Entry 7P8N (electron microscopy, 2.80 A resolution); this record covers chains a and c of the 6 polymer chains in the assembly.

[Chain a]
Molecule: Fe-hydrogenase, subunit alpha
Source organism: Thermotoga maritima (strain ATCC 43589 / DSM 3109 / JCM 10099 / NBRC 100826 / MSB8)
Notes: EC 1.12.1.4
UniProtKB: G4FFG1 (G4FFG1_THEMA); numbering as in UniProt (aligned over 1-645)
Amino-acid sequence (645 residues; numbered 1 to 645; the number before each row is that of its first residue):
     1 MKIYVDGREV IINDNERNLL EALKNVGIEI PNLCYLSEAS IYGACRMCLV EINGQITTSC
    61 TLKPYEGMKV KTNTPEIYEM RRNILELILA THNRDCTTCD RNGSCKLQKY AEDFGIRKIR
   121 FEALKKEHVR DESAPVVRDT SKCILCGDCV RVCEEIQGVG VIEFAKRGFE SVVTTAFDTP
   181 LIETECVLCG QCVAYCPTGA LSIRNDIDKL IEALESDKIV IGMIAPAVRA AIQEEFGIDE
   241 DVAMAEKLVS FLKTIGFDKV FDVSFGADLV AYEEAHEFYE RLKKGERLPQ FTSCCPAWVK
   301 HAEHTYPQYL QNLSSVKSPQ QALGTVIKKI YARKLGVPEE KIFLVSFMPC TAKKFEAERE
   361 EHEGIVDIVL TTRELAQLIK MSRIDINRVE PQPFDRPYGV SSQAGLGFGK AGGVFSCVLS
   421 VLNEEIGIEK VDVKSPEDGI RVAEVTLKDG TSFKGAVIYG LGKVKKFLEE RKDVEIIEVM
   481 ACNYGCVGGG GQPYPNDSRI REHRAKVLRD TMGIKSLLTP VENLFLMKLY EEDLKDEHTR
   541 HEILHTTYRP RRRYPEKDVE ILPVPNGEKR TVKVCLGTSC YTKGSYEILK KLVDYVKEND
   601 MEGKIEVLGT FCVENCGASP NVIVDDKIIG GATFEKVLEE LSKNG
Unresolved in the structure: 643-645
Bound ions: 2Fe-2S cluster Fe site 1: Cys34, Cys45, Cys48, Cys60; 4Fe-4S cluster Fe site 1: His92, Cys96, Cys99, Cys105; 4Fe-4S cluster Fe site 2: Cys143, Cys146, Cys149, Cys196; 4Fe-4S cluster Fe site 3: Cys153, Cys186, Cys189, Cys192; 4Fe-4S cluster Fe site 4: Cys295, Cys350, Cys482, Cys486; 2Fe-2S cluster Fe site 2: Cys575, Cys580, Cys612, Cys616
Small-molecule neighbours:
  - 2Fe-2S cluster (FES), molecule 1: Leu20, Asn32, Cys34, Tyr42, Gly43, Ala44, Cys45, Arg46, Met47, Cys48, Thr58, Cys60
  - 2Fe-2S cluster (FES), molecule 2: Cys575, Gly577, Thr578, Ser579, Cys580, Cys612, Val613, Glu614, Asn615, Cys616, Asn621
  - 4Fe-4S cluster (SF4), molecule 1: His92, Asn93, Arg94, Asp95, Cys96, Cys99, Arg101, Asn102, Cys105, Leu107, Gln108, Lys142, Thr198, Gly199
  - 4Fe-4S cluster (SF4), molecule 2: Val136, Cys153, Gln157, Val159, Val161, Ile162, Leu181, Cys186, Val187, Leu188, Cys189, Gly190, Gln191, Cys192
  - 4Fe-4S cluster (SF4), molecule 3: Cys143, Ile144, Leu145, Cys146, Gly147, Asp148, Cys149, Val173, Cys196, Pro197, Thr198, Ala200, Leu201
  - 4Fe-4S cluster (SF4), molecule 4: Cys189, Cys294, Cys295, Pro296, Ala297, Pro349, Cys350, Ala352, Lys353, Met480, Ala481, Cys482, Gly485, Cys486, Gly489

[Chain c]
Molecule: Fe-hydrogenase, subunit gamma
Source organism: Thermotoga maritima (strain ATCC 43589 / DSM 3109 / JCM 10099 / NBRC 100826 / MSB8)
Notes: EC 1.12.1.4
UniProtKB: Q9S5X7 (Q9S5X7_THEMA); residues -1 to 161 here correspond to UniProt positions 2-164 (UniProt number = residue number + 3)
Amino-acid sequence (189 residues; each row starts with the number of its first residue; numbers below 1 keep their minus sign (Met-27 is residue -27)):
   -27 MASWSHPQFE KSGGGGGENL YFQGAVLALE RHFEKVEEIL KKYGYKRENL IKILLEIQEI
    33 YRYLPEDVIN YVSTAMGIPP AKIYGVATFY AQFSLKPKGK YTIMVCDGTA CHMAGSPEVL
    93 KAIEEETGLT PGNVTEDLMF SLDQVGCLGA CALAPVMVIN GEVYGNLTAD KVKEILRKIK
   153 EKERESANV
Unresolved in the structure: -27 to 3, 160-161
Construct notes: initiating methionine (-27); linker (-26 to -25, -16 to -11); expression tag (-24 to -17, -10 to -2)
Bound ions: 2Fe-2S cluster Fe: Cys78, Cys83, Cys119, Cys123
Small-molecule neighbours: 2Fe-2S cluster (FES): Cys78, Gly80, Thr81, Ala82, Cys83, Cys119, Leu120, Gly121, Ala122, Cys123, Val128

[How chain a and chain c interact]
Contacting residue pairs (61):
  Glu154(a) - Lys54(c)  salt bridge
  Gly160(a) - Pro51(c)
  Gly160(a) - Ala53(c)
  Val161(a) - Ala53(c)
  Glu163(a) - Ala53(c)
  Glu163(a) - Lys54(c)  salt bridge
  Phe164(a) - Gly57(c)
  Ala165(a) - Tyr56(c)  hydrophobic
  Ala165(a) - Thr60(c)
  Lys166(a) - Tyr56(c)  hydrogen bond
  Lys166(a) - Thr60(c)  hydrogen bond (backbone-side chain)
  Lys166(a) - Phe61(c)
  Arg167(a) - Phe61(c)  hydrogen bond (side chain-backbone)
  Ala176(a) - Pro52(c)
  Ala176(a) - Ala53(c)
  Ala176(a) - Tyr56(c)  hydrophobic
  Phe177(a) - Glu38(c)
  Phe177(a) - Ile41(c)  hydrophobic
  Phe177(a) - Tyr56(c)
  Phe177(a) - Leu67(c)  hydrophobic
  Thr179(a) - Glu38(c)
  Glu185(a) - Pro52(c)
  Pro555(a) - Asp39(c)
  Pro555(a) - Asn42(c)
  Glu556(a) - Asp39(c)
  Lys557(a) - Glu38(c)  salt bridge
  Val559(a) - Tyr35(c)
  Val559(a) - Pro69(c)  hydrophobic
  Ile561(a) - Glu108(c)
  Leu562(a) - Glu108(c)
  Leu576(a) - Tyr33(c)
  Leu576(a) - Arg34(c)
  Leu576(a) - Pro69(c)  hydrophobic
  Leu576(a) - Leu110(c)  hydrophobic
  Gly577(a) - Arg34(c)
  Thr578(a) - Glu31(c)  hydrogen bond (side chain-backbone)
  Thr578(a) - Ile32(c)  hydrogen bond (side chain-backbone)
  Thr578(a) - Arg34(c)
  Tyr581(a) - Arg34(c)
  Tyr581(a) - Lys72(c)
  Tyr586(a) - Arg34(c)  hydrogen bond
  Tyr586(a) - Lys70(c)  hydrogen bond (side chain-backbone)
  Tyr586(a) - Lys72(c)
  Tyr586(a) - Leu110(c)
  Glu587(a) - Lys72(c)  salt bridge
  Glu587(a) - Glu155(c)
  Leu589(a) - Asp109(c)
  Lys590(a) - Asp109(c)  salt bridge
  Lys590(a) - Met111(c)
  Lys590(a) - Glu155(c)
  Lys591(a) - Ser158(c)  hydrogen bond
  Phe611(a) - Phe5(c)  hydrophobic
  Phe611(a) - Tyr33(c)  hydrophobic
  Phe611(a) - Tyr35(c)
  Phe611(a) - Pro37(c)  hydrophobic
  Phe611(a) - Asp39(c)
  Phe611(a) - Val40(c)  hydrophobic
  Cys612(a) - Tyr33(c)  hydrophobic
  Glu614(a) - His4(c)
  Glu614(a) - Phe5(c)
  Cys616(a) - Lys7(c)
Interface residues without a listed pair, chain a (36 interface residues in all): Val159, Ile162, Thr175, Val593, Lys597
Interface residues without a listed pair, chain c (36 interface residues in all): Leu36, Tyr62, Ala63, Gly71

[Summary]
Chain a and chain c each contribute 36 residues to their interface; the contacts include 8 hydrogen bonds and
5 salt bridges. Polar pairs include Glu154(a)-Lys54(c), Glu163(a)-Lys54(c) and Lys557(a)-Glu38(c). Bound to
chain a: 2Fe-2S cluster and 4 copies of 4Fe-4S cluster.
Here chain a is Fe-hydrogenase, subunit alpha and chain c is Fe-hydrogenase, subunit gamma, both from
Thermotoga maritima (strain ATCC 43589 / DSM 3109 / JCM 10099 / NBRC 100826 / MSB8). Entry 7P8N (TmHydABC- T.
maritima hydrogenase with bridge closed) was determined by electron microscopy (same publication as 7P5H, 7P91
and 7P92).
